2VLU - chain A; structure by X-ray diffraction, 1.70 A resolution.

# Chain A
Molecule: Thioredoxin H isoform 2.
From: Hordeum vulgare VAR. distichum
Notes: EC 1.8.1.9
UniProtKB: Q7XZK2 (Q7XZK2_HORVD); residues 1-122 here = UniProt positions 1-122
Amino-acid sequence (122 residues; each row starts with the number of its first residue):
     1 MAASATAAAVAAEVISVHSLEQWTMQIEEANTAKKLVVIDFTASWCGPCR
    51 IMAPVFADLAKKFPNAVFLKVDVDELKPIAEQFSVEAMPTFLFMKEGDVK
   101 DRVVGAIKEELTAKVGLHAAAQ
Disordered / not traced: 1-11
Cystine bridges: Cys-46/Cys-49
What the authors report for this chain:
  - catalytic residues: Asp-40 (by similarity / conservation)
  - conformationally variable residues (side-chain flip): Cys-46, Cys-49
  - specificity-determining residues: Ile-107 (proposed by the authors, not directly observed)

# Summary
The paper reports the catalytic residue Asp-40; the specificity determinant Ile-107.
Chain A is Thioredoxin H isoform 2. (Hordeum vulgare VAR. distichum); the structure, Crystal structure of
barley thioredoxin h isoform 2 in partially radiation-reduced state, was determined by X-ray diffraction
together with 2VLT, 2VLV, 2VM1 and 2VM2 from the same study.
